PDB entry 6NG9 | X-ray diffraction, 1.95 A resolution | chain A

# Chain A
Molecule: CD160 antigen
Organism: Homo sapiens
UniProtKB: O95971 (BY55_HUMAN); residues 27-144 here = UniProt positions 27-144
Amino-acid sequence (119 residues; each row starts with the number of its first residue):
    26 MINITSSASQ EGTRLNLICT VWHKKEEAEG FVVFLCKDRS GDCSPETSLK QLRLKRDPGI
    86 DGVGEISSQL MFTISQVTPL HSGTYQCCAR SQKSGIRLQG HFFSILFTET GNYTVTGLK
Disordered / not traced: 134-135
Construct notes: initiating methionine (26)
UniProt features mapped onto this chain:
  - glycosylation (N-linked (GlcNAc...) asparagine): Asn28, Asn137
Disulfide bonds: Cys44-Cys112, Cys61-Cys68
Reported in the primary citation:
  - mutagenesis - T103M, K144DEL: abolished stability
  - mutagenesis - V58M, C113S: unchanged stability
  - post-translational modification sites: Asn28, Asn137 (proposed by the authors, not directly observed)
  - mutagenesis - N28A, K50A, V102F, L123A, Q124A, N137A: unchanged binding to HVEM
  - mutagenesis - D63A, D67A, D67R, E71A, C113A, R115A, R115N, K118A, I121A, I121N, R122L, R122W, Q124W, H126A: decreased binding to HVEM
  - mutagenesis - E52R: decreased binding to CD160

# In short
From the paper: D63A, D67A and D67R, among others, reduce binding to HVEM; modification sites Asn28 and
Asn137; 25 substitutions were tested in all.
Chain A is CD160 antigen (Homo sapiens); the structure, Crystal structure of human CD160, was determined by
X-ray diffraction (same publication as 6NG3 and 6NGG).
